PDB entry 5BNN | X-ray diffraction, 2.32 A resolution | chains A and B of the 4 polymer chains in the assembly

[Chain A]
Protein: Capsid protein VP1
From: Enterovirus D68
Reference sequence: Q68T42 (Q68T42_9ENTO); residues 1-297 here correspond to UniProt positions 565-861 (UniProt number = residue number + 564)
Amino-acid sequence (297 residues; each row starts with the number of its first residue):
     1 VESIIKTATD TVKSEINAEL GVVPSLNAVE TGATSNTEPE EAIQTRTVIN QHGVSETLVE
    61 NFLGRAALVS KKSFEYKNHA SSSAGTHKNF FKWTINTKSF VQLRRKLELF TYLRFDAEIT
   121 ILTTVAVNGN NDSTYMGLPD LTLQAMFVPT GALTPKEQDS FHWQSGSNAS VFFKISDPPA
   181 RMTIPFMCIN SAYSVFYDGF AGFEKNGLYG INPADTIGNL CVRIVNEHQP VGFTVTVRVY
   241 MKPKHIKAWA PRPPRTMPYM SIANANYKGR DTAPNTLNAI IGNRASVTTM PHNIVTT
Unresolved in the structure: 82-85, 129-134, 296-297
UniProt features mapped onto this chain:
  - binding site (N-acetylneuraminate): R270, P274, N275
  - site: T297 (Cleavage)

[Chain B]
Protein: Capsid protein VP2
From: Enterovirus D68
Reference sequence: Q68T42 (Q68T42_9ENTO); residues 1-248 here correspond to UniProt positions 70-317 (UniProt number = residue number + 69)
Amino-acid sequence (248 residues; each row starts with the number of its first residue):
     1 SPSAEACGYS DRVLQLKLGN SAIVTQEAAN YCCAYGEWPN YLPDHEAVAI DKPTQPETST
    61 DRFYTLRSVK WESNSTGWWW KLPDALNNIG MFGQNVQYHY LYRSGFLIHV QCNATKFHQG
   121 ALLVVAIPEH QRGAHDTTTS PGFNDIMKGE RGGTFNHPYV LDDGTSIACA TIFPHQWINL
   181 RTNNSATIVL PWMNVAPMDF PLRHNQWTLA VIPVVPLGTR TMSSVVPITV SIAPMCCEFN
   241 GLRHAITQ
Unresolved in the structure: 1-9, 247-248
UniProt features mapped onto this chain:
  - site: Q248 (Cleavage)

[Interface between chain A and chain B]
Contacting residue pairs - 99 pairs, chain A then chain B:
  V29(A) - W177(B)
  E30(A) - A29(B)
  E30(A) - Q176(B)
  E30(A) - W177(B)  hydrogen bond (backbone-backbone)
  E30(A) - N179(B)  hydrogen bond
  E30(A) - T182(B)  hydrogen bond
  E30(A) - N183(B)
  T31(A) - A29(B)
  T31(A) - H175(B)
  T31(A) - Q176(B)  hydrogen bond (backbone-side chain)
  G32(A) - H175(B)
  T111(A) - P128(B)
  T111(A) - E129(B)
  Y112(A) - E129(B)  hydrogen bond
  Y112(A) - M193(B)
  Y112(A) - N194(B)
  Y112(A) - V195(B)  hydrophobic
  N190(A) - V195(B)
  N190(A) - A196(B)
  S191(A) - V195(B)  hydrogen bond (backbone-backbone)
  A192(A) - V195(B)
  S194(A) - V195(B)
  F196(A) - E129(B)
  F196(A) - Q131(B)
  Y197(A) - E129(B)
  Y197(A) - Q131(B)  hydrogen bond (backbone-side chain)
  Y197(A) - H204(B)
  D198(A) - K81(B)  salt bridge
  D198(A) - E129(B)  hydrogen bond (backbone-side chain)
  D198(A) - H130(B)
  D198(A) - I146(B)
  D198(A) - H204(B)  hydrogen bond (backbone-side chain)
  D198(A) - N205(B)  hydrogen bond (backbone-backbone)
  D198(A) - T208(B)  hydrogen bond
  G199(A) - R203(B)
  F200(A) - F143(B)  hydrophobic
  F200(A) - I146(B)  hydrophobic
  F200(A) - R203(B)  hydrogen bond (backbone-backbone)
  G202(A) - R203(B)  hydrogen bond (backbone-side chain)
  F203(A) - F200(B)  hydrophobic
  F203(A) - R203(B)  hydrogen bond (backbone-side chain)
  E204(A) - R203(B)  hydrogen bond (backbone-side chain)
  K205(A) - F143(B)
  K205(A) - R203(B)
  Y209(A) - H130(B)
  Y209(A) - Q131(B)
  Y209(A) - R132(B)  hydrogen bond (side chain-backbone)
  Y209(A) - P141(B)
  Y209(A) - I146(B)
  G210(A) - Q131(B)
  A250(A) - Y35(B)
  A250(A) - M193(B)  hydrophobic
  P251(A) - I172(B)
  P251(A) - F173(B)
  R252(A) - P128(B)  hydrogen bond (side chain-backbone)
  R252(A) - E129(B)  hydrogen bond (side chain-backbone)
  R252(A) - I172(B)
  R252(A) - F173(B)
  P253(A) - T165(B)
  P253(A) - S166(B)
  P253(A) - C169(B)
  P253(A) - A170(B)  hydrophobic
  P253(A) - I172(B)
  P253(A) - F173(B)
  P254(A) - T165(B)
  R255(A) - D163(B)  hydrogen bond (side chain-backbone)
  R255(A) - G164(B)
  T256(A) - G164(B)  hydrogen bond (backbone-backbone)
  T256(A) - T165(B)  hydrogen bond (side chain-backbone)
  M257(A) - G164(B)  hydrogen bond (backbone-backbone)
  M260(A) - T137(B)
  A263(A) - S140(B)
  N264(A) - T138(B)  hydrogen bond (side chain-backbone)
  N264(A) - S140(B)  hydrogen bond
  A265(A) - G133(B)
  A265(A) - D163(B)
  N266(A) - G133(B)
  N266(A) - A134(B)  hydrogen bond (side chain-backbone)
  N266(A) - T137(B)  hydrogen bond (side chain-backbone)
  N266(A) - T138(B)
  N266(A) - T139(B)  hydrogen bond (side chain-backbone)
  N266(A) - P141(B)
  Y267(A) - G133(B)
  Y267(A) - A134(B)  hydrogen bond (backbone-backbone)
  Y267(A) - H135(B)
  Y267(A) - D136(B)  hydrogen bond (backbone-backbone)
  Y267(A) - H157(B)
  Y267(A) - V160(B)  hydrophobic
  Y267(A) - D162(B)
  Y267(A) - D163(B)
  Y267(A) - G164(B)
  K268(A) - D136(B)  salt bridge
  L277(A) - H135(B)
  L277(A) - H157(B)
  L277(A) - Y159(B)
  L277(A) - V160(B)  hydrophobic
  N278(A) - Y159(B)
  A279(A) - Y159(B)
  I280(A) - Y159(B)  hydrogen bond (backbone-side chain)
Other interface residues (no listed pair), chain A (43 interface residues in all): Y193, S261, I281
Other interface residues (no listed pair), chain B (52 interface residues in all): N30, Y100, I127, G142, M147, N156

[Summary]
43 residues of chain A and 52 residues of chain B are in contact, with 30 hydrogen bonds and 2 salt bridges.
Polar contacts include D198(A)-K81(B), K268(A)-D136(B) and E30(A)-N179(B). From UniProt: 3
N-acetylneuraminate-binding residues on chain A.
Chain A is Capsid protein VP1 and chain B is Capsid protein VP2, both from Enterovirus D68; the structure,
Crystal structure of human enterovirus D68 in complex with 6'SL, was determined by X-ray diffraction,
deposited together with 5BNO and 5BNP.
